PDB entry 5UUP | X-ray diffraction, 1.73 A resolution | chains A and B

[Chain A]
Name: Bcl-2-related protein A1
Source organism: Homo sapiens
UniProtKB: Q16548 (B2LA1_HUMAN); residue numbers follow UniProt; this construct covers 1-151
Chain sequence (152 residues; numbered 0 to 151; the number before each row is that of its first residue; numbering starts at 0):
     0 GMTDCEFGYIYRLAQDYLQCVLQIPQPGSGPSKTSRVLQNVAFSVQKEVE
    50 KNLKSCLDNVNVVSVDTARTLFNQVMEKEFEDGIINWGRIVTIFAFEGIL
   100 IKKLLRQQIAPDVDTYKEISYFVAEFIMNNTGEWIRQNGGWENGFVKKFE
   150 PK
Sequence notes: expression tag (0)
Curated features (UniProtKB/Swiss-Prot):
  - motif: Lys77 to Gly97 (BH1), Glu132 to Lys147 (BH2)
From the paper describing this entry:
  - specificity-determining residues: Cys55 (by similarity / conservation)
  - mutagenesis - C55S: abolished binding to Bfl-1-specific selected peptide (chain B)
  - mutagenesis - C55S: unchanged binding to PUMA

[Chain B]
Name: Bfl-1-specific selected peptide
Chain sequence (24 residues; numbered 1 to 24; the number before each row is that of its first residue):
     1 XGVREIAYGLRRAADDVNAQVERX
Unresolved in the structure: 24
Modified positions: AKR (acrylic acid) at position 1; NH2 (amino group) at position 24

[Interface between chain A and chain B]
Pairs across the interface - 36 pairs, chain A then chain B:
  Val44(A) - Val17(B)  hydrophobic
  Val48(A) - Leu10(B)  hydrophobic
  Leu52(A) - Ile6(B)  hydrophobic
  Cys55(A) - AKR_1(B)  covalent bond
  Cys55(A) - Gly2(B)
  Cys55(A) - Glu5(B)
  Leu56(A) - Ile6(B)  hydrophobic
  Asn58(A) - AKR_1(B)
  Leu70(A) - Val3(B)  hydrophobic
  Gln73(A) - Val3(B)
  Val74(A) - Ala7(B)
  Val74(A) - Leu10(B)  hydrophobic
  Lys77(A) - Ala7(B)
  Lys77(A) - Tyr8(B)
  Lys77(A) - Arg11(B)  hydrogen bond (backbone-side chain)
  Glu78(A) - Ala7(B)
  Glu78(A) - Leu10(B)
  Glu78(A) - Arg11(B)  hydrogen bond (backbone-side chain)
  Glu80(A) - Tyr8(B)  hydrogen bond
  Glu80(A) - Arg11(B)
  Asp81(A) - Arg11(B)  salt bridge
  Asn85(A) - Asp15(B)  hydrogen bond
  Asn85(A) - Asn18(B)
  Trp86(A) - Asn18(B)  hydrogen bond (backbone-side chain)
  Gly87(A) - Ala14(B)
  Gly87(A) - Asn18(B)  hydrogen bond (backbone-side chain)
  Arg88(A) - Arg11(B)
  Arg88(A) - Ala14(B)
  Arg88(A) - Asp15(B)  salt bridge
  Thr91(A) - Leu10(B)
  Thr91(A) - Ala14(B)
  Phe95(A) - Ile6(B)  hydrophobic
  Phe95(A) - Leu10(B)  hydrophobic
  Lys147(A) - Val21(B)  hydrogen bond (side chain-backbone)
  Phe148(A) - Val17(B)  hydrophobic
  Phe148(A) - Val21(B)  hydrophobic
Also at the interface, not in a pair above, chain A (24 interface residues in all): Val59, Met75, Phe79
Also at the interface, not in a pair above, chain B (17 interface residues in all): Gly9, Ala13, Glu22
From the paper, about this interface:
  - interface residues, chain A: Cys55(A)

[Overview]
The interface between chain A and chain B involves 24 residues on one side and 17 on the other, with 1
covalent bond, 7 hydrogen bonds and 2 salt bridges. Polar pairs include Asp81(A)-Arg11(B), Arg88(A)-Asp15(B)
and Lys77(A)-Arg11(B). From the paper: C55S of chain A abolishes binding to Bfl-1-specific selected peptide
(chain B); the interface residue Cys55(A).
Chain A is Bcl-2-related protein A1 (Homo sapiens) and chain B is Bfl-1-specific selected peptide; the
structure, Human Bfl-1 covalently cross-linked to an electrophilic variant of a Bfl-1-specific selected
peptide, was determined by X-ray diffraction together with 5UUK, 5UUL and 5UUM from the same study.
